Entry 5TS0 (X-ray diffraction, 2.85 A resolution); this record covers chains E and F of the 28 polymer chains in the assembly.

== Chain E (and F) ==
Molecule: Proteasome subunit alpha
From: Mycobacterium tuberculosis
Notes: EC 3.4.25.1; chain F of this document is another copy of the same molecule, construct and numbering; everything in this record applies to it too
Reference sequence: A5U4D5 (PSA_MYCTA); residues 10-248 here = UniProt positions 10-248
Amino-acid sequence (240 residues; row label = number of the first residue in the row):
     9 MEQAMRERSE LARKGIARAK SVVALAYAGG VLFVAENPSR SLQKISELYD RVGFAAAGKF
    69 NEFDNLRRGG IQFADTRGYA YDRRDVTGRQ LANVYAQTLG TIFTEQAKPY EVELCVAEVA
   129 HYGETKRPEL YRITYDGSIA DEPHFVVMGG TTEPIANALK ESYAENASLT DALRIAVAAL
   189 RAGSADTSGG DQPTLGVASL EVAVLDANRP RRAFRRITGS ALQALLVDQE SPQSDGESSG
Unresolved in the structure: 193-201, 236-248 (chain F: 193-203, 235-248)
Sequence notes: initiating methionine (9)

== Interface between chain E and chain F ==
Contacting residue pairs (31; chain E residue first):
  Met9(E) with Glu15(F), hydrogen bond (backbone-side chain); Leu19(F), hydrophobic; Ala115(F); Lys116(F); Pro117(F)
  Glu10(E) with Glu15(F), hydrogen bond (backbone-side chain); Leu19(F); Lys22(F), salt bridge
  Gln11(E) with Glu15(F)
  Arg14(E) with Lys22(F)
  Arg97(E) with Ser49(F)
  Asn101(E) with Phe68(F); Asp72(F), hydrogen bond; Arg76(F)
  Ala104(E) with Asn69(F)
  Gln105(E) with Asn73(F), hydrogen bond
  Gly108(E) with Asn69(F)
  Thr112(E) with Ala115(F); Lys116(F)
  Glu113(E) with Gln114(F)
  Glu137(E) with Arg48(F), salt bridge
  Tyr139(E) with Arg48(F), hydrogen bond; Ser49(F), hydrogen bond
  Asp144(E) with Lys67(F), salt bridge
  Gly145(E) with Asn69(F)
  Ser146(E) with Lys67(F), hydrogen bond
  Ile147(E) with Leu50(F), hydrophobic; Phe68(F), hydrophobic
  Asp149(E) with Ser47(F); Arg48(F), salt bridge; Ser49(F), hydrogen bond
Other interface residues (no listed pair), chain E (19 interface residues in all): Met13
Other interface residues (no listed pair), chain F (18 interface residues in all): Arg16

== In short ==
Chain E and chain F form an interface of 19 and 18 residues respectively; the contacts include 8 hydrogen
bonds and 4 salt bridges. Among the polar pairs are Glu10(E)-Lys22(F), Glu137(E)-Arg48(F) and
Asp144(E)-Lys67(F).
Both chains are Proteasome subunit alpha (Mycobacterium tuberculosis). Entry 5TS0 (Structure of Mycobacterium
tuberculosis proteasome in complex with N,C-capped dipeptide PKS2208) was determined by X-ray diffraction,
deposited together with 5THO, 5TRG, 5TRR, 5TRS and 5TRY.
